1Q1J - chains H and I of the 6 polymer chains in the assembly; structure by X-ray diffraction, 2.50 A resolution.

# Chain H (and I)
Protein: Fab 447-52D, heavy chain
From: Homo sapiens
Notes: antibody fragment or engineered binder; chain I of this document is another copy of the same molecule, construct and numbering; everything in this record applies to it too
Sequence (231 residues; row label = number of the first residue in the row; note: 14 numbers in that range are skipped by the numbering (no residue carries them; nothing is unmodelled there); a row labelled like 52A-52C holds insertion residues (52A, then the next letters in order)):
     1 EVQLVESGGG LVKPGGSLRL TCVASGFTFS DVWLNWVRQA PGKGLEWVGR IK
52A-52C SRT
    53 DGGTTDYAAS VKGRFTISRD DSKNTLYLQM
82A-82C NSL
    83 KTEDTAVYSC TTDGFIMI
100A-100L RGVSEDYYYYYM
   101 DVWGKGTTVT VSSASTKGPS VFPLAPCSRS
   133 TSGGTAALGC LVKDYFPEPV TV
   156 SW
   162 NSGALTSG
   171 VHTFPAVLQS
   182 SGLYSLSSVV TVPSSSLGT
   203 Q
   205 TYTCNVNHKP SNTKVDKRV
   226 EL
Disulfides: Cys-22/Cys-92, Cys-142/Cys-208

# Chain H / chain I interface
Pairs across the interface (19; chain H residue first):
  Gly-118(H) / Lys-221(I)
  Asn-216(H) / Asp-220(I)
  Asn-216(H) / Arg-222(I)  hydrogen bond (backbone-backbone)
  Asn-216(H) / Glu-226(I)
  Thr-217(H) / Asp-220(I)
  Thr-217(H) / Lys-221(I)  hydrogen bond
  Lys-218(H) / Lys-218(I)
  Lys-218(H) / Val-219(I)
  Lys-218(H) / Asp-220(I)  hydrogen bond (backbone-backbone)
  Val-219(H) / Lys-218(I)
  Val-219(H) / Val-219(I)  hydrophobic
  Asp-220(H) / Asn-216(I)
  Asp-220(H) / Thr-217(I)
  Asp-220(H) / Lys-218(I)  hydrogen bond (backbone-backbone)
  Lys-221(H) / Gly-118(I)
  Lys-221(H) / Asn-216(I)
  Lys-221(H) / Thr-217(I)  hydrogen bond
  Arg-222(H) / Asn-216(I)  hydrogen bond (backbone-backbone)
  Glu-226(H) / Asn-216(I)
Other interface residues (no listed pair), chain I (10 interface residues in all): Ser-215

# In short
9 residues of chain H face 10 of chain I across their interface; the contacts include 6 hydrogen bonds. Polar
pairs include Thr-217(H)/Lys-221(I), Asn-216(H)/Arg-222(I) and Lys-218(H)/Asp-220(I).
Chain H and chain I are both Fab 447-52D, heavy chain (Homo sapiens); the structure, Crystal Structure
Analysis of anti-HIV-1 Fab 447-52D in complex with V3 peptide, was determined by X-ray diffraction.
